Entry 5R0Q (X-ray diffraction, 1.91 A resolution); this record covers chains A and B.

[Chain A]
Name: Pre-mRNA-splicing factor 8
Organism: Saccharomyces cerevisiae (strain ATCC 204508 / S288c)
Notes: fragment: yPrp8 RNaseH
UniProtKB: P33334 (PRP8_YEAST); residue numbers follow UniProt; this construct covers 1836-2090
Chain sequence (258 residues; row label = number of the first residue in the row):
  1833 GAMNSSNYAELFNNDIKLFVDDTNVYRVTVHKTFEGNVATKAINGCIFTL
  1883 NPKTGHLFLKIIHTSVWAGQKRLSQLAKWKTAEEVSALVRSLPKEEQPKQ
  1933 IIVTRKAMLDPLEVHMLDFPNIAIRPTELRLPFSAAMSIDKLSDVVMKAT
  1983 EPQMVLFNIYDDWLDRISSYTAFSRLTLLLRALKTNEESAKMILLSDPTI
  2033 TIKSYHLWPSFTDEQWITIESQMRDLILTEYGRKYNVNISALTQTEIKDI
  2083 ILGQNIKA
Not modelled in the structure: 2070-2090
Construct notes: expression tag (1833-1835)
Swiss-Prot annotation at these positions:
  - mutagenesis: Asp1853 (D1853A: Alters protein folding. Severely impaired growth. Strongly reduced growth at 35 degrees Celsius; when associated with A-1854; D1853N: Reduced growth at 30 degrees Celsius ...), Asp1854 (D1854A: Reduced growth at 30 degrees Celsius. Strongly reduced growth at 16 degrees Celsius. Strongly reduced growth at 35 degrees Celsius; when associated with A-1853 ...), Thr1855 (T1855A: Reduced growth at 30 degrees Celsius. Strongly reduced growth at 16 degrees Celsius), Thr1936 (T1936A: Reduced growth at 30 degrees Celsius. Strongly reduced growth at 16 degrees Celsius), Arg1937 (R1937K: Severely impaired growth. Reduced growth at 30 degrees Celsius. Strongly reduced growth at 16 degrees Celsius)

[Chain B]
Name: A1 cistron-splicing factor AAR2
Organism: Saccharomyces cerevisiae (strain ATCC 204508 / S288c)
Notes: fragment: GAMA - Aar2(1-152) - SSSSS - Aar2(171-317); engineered mutation(s): L153_D170delinsSSSSS
UniProtKB: P32357 (AAR2_YEAST); aligned to UniProt positions 1-317 over residues 1-317
Chain sequence (308 residues; row label = number of the first residue in the row; note: 13 numbers in that range are skipped by the numbering (no residue carries them; nothing is unmodelled there); numbers below 1 keep their minus sign (Gly-3 is residue -3)):
    -3 GAMAMNTVPFTSAPIEVTIGIDQYSFNVKENQPFHGIKDIPIGHVHVIHF
    47 QHADNSSMRYGYWFDCRMGNFYIQYDPKDGLYKMMEERDGAKFENIVHNF
    97 KERQMMVSYPKIDEDDTWYNLTEFVQMDKIRKIVRKDENQFSYVDSSMTT
   147 VQENEL
   166 SSSSSDPAHSLNYTVINFKSREAIRPGHEMEDFLDKSYYLNTVMLQGIFK
   216 NSSNYFGELQFAFLNAMFFGNYGSSLQWHAMIELICSSATVPKHMLDKLD
   266 EILYYQIKTLPEQYSDILLNERVWNICLYSSFQKNSLHNTEKIMENKYPE
   316 LL
Not modelled in the structure: -3 to 0, 166-169
Construct notes: expression tag (-3 to 0); conflict Ser166 (Leu153 in P32357), Ser167 (Lys154 in P32357), Ser170 (Leu157 in P32357)
Swiss-Prot annotation at these positions:
  - region: Leu261 to Ile282 (Leucine-zipper)
  - modified residue: Ser253 (Phosphoserine), Thr274 (Phosphothreonine)

[Chain A / chain B interface]
Pairs across the interface (17; chain A residue first):
  Gln1907(A) with Met195(B); Leu199(B)
  Leu1908(A) with Met195(B), hydrophobic
  Trp1911(A) with Glu194(B); Met195(B), hydrophobic; Phe198(B), hydrophobic
  Asp1942(A) with Lys184(B), salt bridge
  Glu1945(A) with Lys184(B), salt bridge
  Val1946(A) with Ile189(B), hydrophobic; Glu194(B); Phe198(B), hydrophobic
  His1947(A) with Glu194(B)
  Leu1949(A) with Lys184(B); Ser185(B); Arg186(B); Ile189(B), hydrophobic
  Asp1950(A) with Arg186(B), salt bridge

[Overview]
9 residues of chain A face 8 of chain B across their interface, with 3 salt bridges. Polar contacts include
Asp1942(A)-Lys184(B), Glu1945(A)-Lys184(B) and Asp1950(A)-Arg186(B). From UniProt: 5 mutagenesis sites on
chain A.
Here chain A is Pre-mRNA-splicing factor 8 and chain B is A1 cistron-splicing factor AAR2, both from
Saccharomyces cerevisiae (strain ATCC 204508 / S288c). Entry 5R0Q (PanDDA analysis group deposition --
Auto-refined data of Aar2/RNaseH for ground state model 04, DMSO-free) was determined by X-ray diffraction
(same publication as 5QY1, 5QY2, 5QY3, 5QY4, 5QY5, 5QY6 and 128 further entries).
